Entry 7QHS (electron microscopy, 3.30 A resolution); this record covers chains A and 5 of the 15 polymer chains in the assembly.

# Chain A
Molecule: 26-nt DNA strand
Sequence (26 nucleotides; each row starts with the number of its first residue):
     1 AAAAAAAAAAAAAAAAAAAAAAAAAA

# Chain 5
Protein: DNA replication licensing factor MCM5
From: Saccharomyces cerevisiae
Notes: EC 3.6.4.12
Reference sequence: A0A6A5PUY8 (A0A6A5PUY8_YEASX); numbering as in UniProt (aligned over 1-775)
Sequence (775 residues; numbered 1 to 775; the number before each row is that of its first residue):
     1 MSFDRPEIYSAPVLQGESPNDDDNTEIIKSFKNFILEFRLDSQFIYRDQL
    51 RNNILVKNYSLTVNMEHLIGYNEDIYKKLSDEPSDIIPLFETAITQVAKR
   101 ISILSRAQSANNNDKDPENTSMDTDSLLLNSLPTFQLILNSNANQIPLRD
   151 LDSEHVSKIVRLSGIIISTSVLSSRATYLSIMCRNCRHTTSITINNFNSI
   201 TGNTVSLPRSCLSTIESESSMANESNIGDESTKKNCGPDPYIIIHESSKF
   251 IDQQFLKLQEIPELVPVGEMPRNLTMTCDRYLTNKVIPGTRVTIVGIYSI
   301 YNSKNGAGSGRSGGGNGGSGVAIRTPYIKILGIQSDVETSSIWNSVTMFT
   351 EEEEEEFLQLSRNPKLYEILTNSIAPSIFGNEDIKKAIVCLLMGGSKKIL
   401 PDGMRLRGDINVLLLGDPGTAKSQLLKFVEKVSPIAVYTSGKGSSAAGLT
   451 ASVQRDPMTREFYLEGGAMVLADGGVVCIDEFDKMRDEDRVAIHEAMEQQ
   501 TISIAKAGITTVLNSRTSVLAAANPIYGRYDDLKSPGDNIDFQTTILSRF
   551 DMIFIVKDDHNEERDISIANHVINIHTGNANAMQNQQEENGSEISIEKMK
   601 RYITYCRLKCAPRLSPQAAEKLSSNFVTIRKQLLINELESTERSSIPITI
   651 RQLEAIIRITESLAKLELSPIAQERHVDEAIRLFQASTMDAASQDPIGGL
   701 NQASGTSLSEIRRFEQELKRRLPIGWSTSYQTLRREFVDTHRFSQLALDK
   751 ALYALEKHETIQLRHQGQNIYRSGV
Not modelled in the structure: 1-20, 105-129, 199-204, 214-234, 305-317
Metal / ion sites: Zn2+: Cys183, Cys186, Cys211, Cys236; Mg2+: Ser423 (together with ATP)
Ligand contacts:
  - ATP (adenosine-5'-triphosphate), molecule 1: Ser377, Ile378, Phe379, Asp417, Pro418, Gly419, Thr420, Ala421, Lys422, Ser423, Gln424, Asn524, Ile568, Val572
  - ATP, molecule 2: Met404, Glu498, Gln499, Ser548, Arg549, Ile650, Arg651, Glu654

# Interface between chain A and chain 5
Contacting residue pairs - 14 pairs, chain A then chain 5:
  DA12(A) - Arg460(5)  base contact
  DA13(A) - Arg455(5)  base contact
  DA13(A) - Arg460(5)  base contact
  DA14(A) - Arg455(5)  hydrogen bond to the base
  DA15(A) - Phe462(5)  sugar contact
  DA15(A) - Ala507(5)  phosphate contact
  DA16(A) - Val453(5)  sugar contact
  DA16(A) - Lys506(5)  phosphate contact
  DA16(A) - Ala507(5)  hydrogen bond to the phosphate
  DA17(A) - Ala447(5)  phosphate contact
  DA17(A) - Ser452(5)  sugar contact
  DA17(A) - Val453(5)  phosphate contact
  DA17(A) - Lys506(5)  salt bridge to the phosphate
  DA18(A) - Ser445(5)  hydrogen bond to the phosphate
Interface residues without a listed pair, chain A (8 interface residues in all): DA11

# Summary
8 residues of chain A face 9 of chain 5 across their interface; the contacts include 3 hydrogen bonds and 1
salt bridge. Polar pairs include DA14(A)-Arg455(5), DA16(A)-Ala507(5) and DA18(A)-Ser445(5). Chain 5 binds
ATP. The Zn2+ site is built by Cys183(5), Cys186(5), Cys211(5) and Cys236(5).
Here chain A is a 26-nt DNA strand and chain 5 is DNA replication licensing factor MCM5 (Saccharomyces
cerevisiae). Entry 7QHS (S. cerevisiae CMGE nucleating origin DNA melting) was determined by electron
microscopy together with 7Z13 from the same study.
